6TDA - chains H and I of the 23 polymer chains in the assembly; structure by electron microscopy, 15.00 A resolution (very low resolution: no residue pairs are listed; an interface is given only as per-side residue counts).

Chain H:
Molecule: Histone H2B 1.1
From: Xenopus laevis
UniProt: P02281 (H2B11_XENLA); residues 1-122 here correspond to UniProt positions 5-126 (UniProt number = residue number + 4)
Amino-acid sequence (122 residues; row label = number of the first residue in the row):
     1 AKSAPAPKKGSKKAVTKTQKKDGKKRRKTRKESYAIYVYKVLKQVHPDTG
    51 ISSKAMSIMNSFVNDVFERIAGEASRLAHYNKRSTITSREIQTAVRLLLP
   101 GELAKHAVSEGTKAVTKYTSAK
Unresolved in the structure: 1-29, 122
Sequence notes: conflict Thr29 (Ser33 in P02281)
Swiss-Prot annotation at these positions:
  - modified residue: Lys2 (N6-acetyllysine), Lys9 (N6-acetyllysine), Ser11 (Phosphoserine), Lys12 (N6-acetyllysine), Lys17 (N6-acetyllysine)
  - glycosylation: Ser109 (O-linked (GlcNAc) serine)
  - cross-link: Lys117 (Glycyl lysine isopeptide (Lys-Gly) (interchain with G-Cter in ubiquitin))

Chain I:
Molecule: DNA-i
Sequence (237 nucleotides; row label = number of the first residue in the row; numbers below 1 keep their minus sign (DC-35 is residue -35)):
   -35 CCTACGGACCGGATATCTTCCCTGTGTATGGGTTTCCATCAGAATCCCGG
    15 TGCCGAGGCCGCTCAATTGGTCGTAGACAGCTCTAGCACCGCTTAAACGC
    65 ACGTACGCGCTGTCCCCCGCGTTTTAACCGCCAAGGGGATTACTCCCTAG
   115 TCTCCAGGCACGTGTCAGATATATACATCGATTTAACTCTTTTCGTCGGT
   165 TTTTTTCGCCTTTAAAACTAGGCGGGCTGGGTAATGA
Unresolved in the structure: 125-201

Interface between chain H and chain I:
At this resolution (15 A) residue pairs are not listed: 9 residues of chain H and 8 of chain I lie at the interface.

Summary:
Chain H and chain I form an interface of 9 and 8 residues respectively.
Here chain H is Histone H2B 1.1 (Xenopus laevis) and chain I is DNA-i. Entry 6TDA (Structure of SWI/SNF
chromatin remodeler RSC bound to a nucleosome) was determined by electron microscopy.
